PDB entry 6KE9 | X-ray diffraction, 2.22 A resolution | chains A and I of the 10 polymer chains in the assembly

# Chain A
Molecule: Histone H3.1
Source organism: Homo sapiens
Reference sequence: P68431 (H31_HUMAN); residues 40-135 here correspond to UniProt positions 41-136 (UniProt number = residue number + 1)
Chain sequence (96 residues; row label = number of the first residue in the row):
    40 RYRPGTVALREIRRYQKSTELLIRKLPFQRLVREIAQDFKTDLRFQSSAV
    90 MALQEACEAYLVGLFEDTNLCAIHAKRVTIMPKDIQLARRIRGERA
Not modelled in the structure: 135
UniProt features mapped onto this chain:
  - modified residue: Tyr41 (Phosphotyrosine), Lys56 (N6,N6,N6-trimethyllysine), Ser57 (Phosphoserine), Lys64 (N6-(2-hydroxyisobutyryl)lysine), Lys79 (N6,N6,N6-trimethyllysine), Thr80 (Phosphothreonine), Ser86 (Phosphoserine), Thr107 (Phosphothreonine), Lys115 (N6-acetyllysine), Lys122 (N6-(2-hydroxyisobutyryl)lysine)

# Chain I
Molecule: Human telomeric DNA
Source organism: Homo sapiens
Sequence (145 nucleotides; row label = number of the first residue in the row; numbers below 1 keep their minus sign (DA-72 is residue -72)):
   -72 ATCTTAGGGTTAGGGTTAGGGTTAGGGTTAGGGTTAGGGTTAGGGTTAGG
   -22 GTTAGGGTTAGGGTTAGGGTTAGGGTTAGGGTTAGGGTTAGGGTTAGGGT
    28 TAGGGTTAGGGTTAGGGTTAGGGTTAGGGTTAGGGTTAGGGTGAT
Bound ions: Mn2+ site 1 near DG7 (its only coordinating residue here); Mn2+ site 2 near DG38 (its only coordinating residue here); Mn2+ site 3 near DG50 (its only coordinating residue here)

# How chain A and chain I interact
Pairs across the interface (23):
  Arg40(A) - DG70(I)  sugar contact
  Arg40(A) - DA71(I)  phosphate contact
  Tyr41(A) - DT69(I)  phosphate contact
  Tyr41(A) - DG70(I)  phosphate contact
  Arg42(A) - DG-5(I)  salt bridge to the phosphate
  Arg42(A) - DG70(I)  hydrogen bond to the phosphate
  Pro43(A) - DG-6(I)  phosphate contact
  Pro43(A) - DG-5(I)  phosphate contact
  Thr45(A) - DT69(I)  phosphate contact
  Thr45(A) - DG70(I)  hydrogen bond to the phosphate
  Arg63(A) - DT-14(I)  phosphate contact
  Arg63(A) - DA-13(I)  salt bridge to the phosphate
  Arg72(A) - DG-23(I)  salt bridge to the phosphate
  Arg83(A) - DG-24(I)  hydrogen bond to the sugar
  Arg83(A) - DG-23(I)  phosphate contact
  Phe84(A) - DG-24(I)  sugar contact
  Phe84(A) - DG-23(I)  hydrogen bond to the phosphate
  Gln85(A) - DG-24(I)  phosphate contact
  Arg116(A) - DT-2(I)  phosphate contact
  Val117(A) - DT-3(I)  hydrogen bond to the phosphate
  Thr118(A) - DG-4(I)  phosphate contact
  Thr118(A) - DT-3(I)  hydrogen bond to the phosphate
  Met120(A) - DT-2(I)  phosphate contact
Interface residues without a listed pair, chain A (16 interface residues in all): Leu82, Ser86
Interface residues without a listed pair, chain I (13 interface residues in all): DT-8

# Overview
The interface between chain A and chain I involves 16 residues on one side and 13 on the other, with 6
hydrogen bonds and 3 salt bridges. Polar pairs include Arg83(A)-DG-24(I), Arg42(A)-DG70(I) and
Thr45(A)-DG70(I).
Here chain A is Histone H3.1 and chain I is Human telomeric DNA, both from Homo sapiens. Entry 6KE9 (The Human
Telomeric Nucleosome Displays Distinct Structural and Dynamic Properties) was determined by X-ray diffraction
(same publication as 6L9H and 6LE9).
